Entry 4KT3 (X-ray diffraction, 1.44 A resolution); this record covers chains A and B.

# Chain A
Molecule: Uncharacterized protein
From: Pseudomonas protegens
UniProt: Q4KC90 (Q4KC90_PSEF5); residues 1-177 here = UniProt positions 1-177
Amino-acid sequence (177 residues; numbered 1 to 177; the number before each row is that of its first residue):
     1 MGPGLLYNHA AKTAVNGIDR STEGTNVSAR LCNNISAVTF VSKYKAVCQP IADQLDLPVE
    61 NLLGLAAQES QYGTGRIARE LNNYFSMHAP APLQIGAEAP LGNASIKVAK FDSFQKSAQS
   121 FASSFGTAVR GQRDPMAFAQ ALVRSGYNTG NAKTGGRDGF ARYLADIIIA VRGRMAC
Not modelled in the structure: 1-28, 101-104, 152-155
Cystine bridges: Cys32-Cys177
Modified / non-standard residues: Mse1 (selenomethionine); Mse87, Mse136, Mse175 (selenomethionine; parent Met)
From the paper describing this entry:
  - catalytic residues: Glu69
  - mutagenesis - E69Q: unchanged expression
  - contacts within the chain: Glu69-Tyr147 (hydrogen bond)

# Chain B
Molecule: Putative lipoprotein
From: Pseudomonas protegens
UniProt: Q4KC91 (Q4KC91_PSEF5); residue numbers follow UniProt; this construct covers 24-156
Amino-acid sequence (137 residues; numbered 20 to 156; the number before each row is that of its first residue):
    20 GSHMATDSLQ PARIKDSGLT REQAEQVLRV ALKHQDYQLQ RPGVFIDGDL QDENGKPPHP
    80 GYYDFSLGYN DPKAGATEYW GLFSVSLNTG DTWEINSCKR LDGAELRALQ RRVMARTGKS
   140 LADEKSQREG LGCEDQQ
Not modelled in the structure: 20-26, 155-156
Cystine bridges: Cys117-Cys152
Modified / non-standard residues: Mse23 (selenomethionine); Mse133 (selenomethionine; parent Met)
Differences from the reference sequence: expression tag (20-23)

# How chain A and chain B interact
Residue-residue contacts (57; chain A residue first):
  Arg30(A) - Gly151(B)
  Asn33(A) - Glu148(B)
  Asn33(A) - Gly149(B)
  Asn34(A) - His78(B)  hydrogen bond
  Asn34(A) - Gly149(B)
  Asn34(A) - Leu150(B)  hydrogen bond (side chain-backbone)
  Ser36(A) - Pro77(B)
  Ser36(A) - His78(B)
  Gln68(A) - Tyr98(B)  hydrogen bond (side chain-backbone)
  Glu69(A) - Thr96(B)
  Glu69(A) - Tyr98(B)  hydrogen bond (backbone-side chain)
  Gln71(A) - Ser85(B)
  Gln71(A) - Tyr98(B)
  Gln71(A) - Leu101(B)
  Tyr72(A) - Asn115(B)
  Thr74(A) - Asp68(B)
  Thr74(A) - Leu69(B)
  Thr74(A) - Gln70(B)  hydrogen bond (backbone-backbone)
  Thr74(A) - Pro77(B)
  Gly75(A) - Leu69(B)
  Arg76(A) - Asp68(B)
  Arg79(A) - Asp68(B)  salt bridge
  Arg79(A) - Gln70(B)
  Phe85(A) - Ala95(B)
  Ser86(A) - Ala95(B)
  Ser86(A) - Thr96(B)  hydrogen bond (backbone-backbone)
  Ser86(A) - Tyr98(B)  hydrogen bond
  Mse87(A) - Gly94(B)
  His88(A) - Asn89(B)  hydrogen bond
  His88(A) - Asp90(B)
  His88(A) - Ala93(B)  hydrogen bond (side chain-backbone)
  His88(A) - Gly94(B)  hydrogen bond (backbone-backbone)
  His88(A) - Ala95(B)
  His88(A) - Thr96(B)
  Ile106(A) - Asn89(B)
  Ile106(A) - Asp90(B)
  Ile106(A) - Pro91(B)
  Gly146(A) - Lys92(B)
  Gly146(A) - Ala93(B)
  Gly146(A) - Gly94(B)  hydrogen bond (backbone-backbone)
  Tyr147(A) - Ala93(B)
  Tyr147(A) - Gly94(B)  hydrogen bond (backbone-backbone)
  Tyr147(A) - Ala95(B)  hydrogen bond (backbone-backbone)
  Asn148(A) - Ala95(B)
  Asn148(A) - Thr96(B)
  Asn148(A) - Glu97(B)
  Thr149(A) - Asp90(B)  hydrogen bond
  Thr149(A) - Lys92(B)
  Thr149(A) - Glu97(B)  hydrogen bond (backbone-side chain)
  Gly150(A) - Glu97(B)  hydrogen bond (backbone-side chain)
  Gly156(A) - Gln54(B)
  Gly156(A) - Tyr56(B)
  Tyr163(A) - Gly100(B)
  Tyr163(A) - Leu101(B)
  Tyr163(A) - Glu113(B)  hydrogen bond
  Tyr163(A) - Asn115(B)  hydrogen bond
  Ile167(A) - Asn115(B)
Other interface residues (no listed pair), chain A (32 interface residues in all): Leu31, Ile35, Pro100, Phe125, Asn151, Phe160, Arg174
Other interface residues (no listed pair), chain B (31 interface residues in all): Tyr88, Trp99, Ser116, Glu153, Asp154
The authors on this interface:
  - pairs named by the authors: His88(A)-Gly94(B) (backbone contact), Tyr147(A)-Gly94(B) (backbone contact)
  - interface residues, chain B: Tyr56(B), Leu69(B), His78(B), Tyr88(B), Pro91(B), Ala95(B), Trp99(B), Gly100(B), Leu101(B), Glu113(B), Gly149(B), Leu150(B), Gly151(B), Asp154(B)

# Summary
32 residues of chain A and 31 residues of chain B are in contact, with 18 hydrogen bonds and 1 salt bridge.
Polar pairs include Arg79(A)-Asp68(B), Asn34(A)-His78(B) and Asn34(A)-Leu150(B). The paper describes backbone
contacts between His88(A) and Gly94(B) and Tyr147(A) and Gly94(B). The paper reports the catalytic residue
Glu69(A); E69Q of chain A leaves expression unchanged.
Here chain A is Uncharacterized protein and chain B is Putative lipoprotein, both from Pseudomonas protegens.
Entry 4KT3 (Structure of a type VI secretion system effector-immunity complex from Pseudomonas protegens) was
determined by X-ray diffraction.
